3EID - chains A and B; structure by X-ray diffraction, 3.15 A resolution.

# Chain A
Molecule: Cell division protein kinase 2
Organism: Homo sapiens
Notes: EC 2.7.11.22
UniProt: P24941 (CDK2_HUMAN); residue numbers follow UniProt; this construct covers 1-298
Amino-acid sequence (298 residues; row label = number of the first residue in the row):
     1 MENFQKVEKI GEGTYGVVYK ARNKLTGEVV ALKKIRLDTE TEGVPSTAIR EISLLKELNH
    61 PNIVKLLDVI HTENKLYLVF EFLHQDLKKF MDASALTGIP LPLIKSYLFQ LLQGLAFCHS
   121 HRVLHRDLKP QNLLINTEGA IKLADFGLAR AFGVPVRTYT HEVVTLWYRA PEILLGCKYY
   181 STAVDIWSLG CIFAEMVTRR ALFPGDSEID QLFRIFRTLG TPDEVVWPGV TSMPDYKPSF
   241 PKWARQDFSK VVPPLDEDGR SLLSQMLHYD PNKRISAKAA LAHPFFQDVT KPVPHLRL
Unresolved in the structure: 38-40, 161-162, 298
Curated features (UniProtKB/Swiss-Prot):
  - active site: D127 (Proton acceptor)
  - binding site (ATP): I10 to V18, K33, E81 to L83, D86, K129 to N132, D145
  - binding site (Mg(2+)): N132, D145
  - site (CDK7 binding): K9, K88, K89, L166
  - modified residue: M1 (N-acetylmethionine), K6 (N6-acetyllysine), T14 (Phosphothreonine), Y15 (Phosphotyrosine), Y19 (Phosphotyrosine), T160 (Phosphothreonine)
  - natural variant: P45 (P45L: In a glioblastoma multiforme sample)
  - mutagenesis: K9 (K9F: Reduced phosphorylation by CAK), T14 (T14A: 2-fold increase in activity), Y15 (Y15F: 2-fold increase in activity), K88 to K89 (Reduced phosphorylation by CAK), T160 (T160A: Abolishes activity), L166 (L166R: Reduced phosphorylation by CAK and reduced kinase activity)
Small-molecule neighbours: PO5 ((2S)-1-(dimethylamino)-3-(4-{[4-(6-morpholin-4-ylpyrazolo[1,5-b]pyridazin-3-yl)pyrimidin-2-yl]amino}phenoxy)propan-2-ol): I10, E12, G13, V18, A31, K33, E51, V64, F80, E81, F82, L83, H84, D86, K89, L134, D145

# Chain B
Molecule: Cyclin-A2
Organism: Homo sapiens
UniProt: P20248 (CCNA2_HUMAN); residue numbers follow UniProt; this construct covers 173-432
Amino-acid sequence (260 residues; each row starts with the number of its first residue):
   173 NEVPDYHEDI HTYLREMEVK CKPKVGYMKK QPDITNSMRA ILVDWLVEVG EEYKLQNETL
   233 HLAVNYIDRF LSSMSVLRGK LQLVGTAAML LASKFEEIYP PEVAEFVYIT DDTYTKKQVL
   293 RMEHLVLKVL TFDLAAPTVN QFLTQYFLHQ QPANCKVESL AMFLGELSLI DADPYLKYLP
   353 SVIAGAAFHL ALYTVTGQSW PESLIRKTGY TLESLKPCLM DLHQTYLKAP QHAQQSIREK
   413 YKNSKYHGVS LLNPPETLNL
Unresolved in the structure: 173-175

# Interface between chain A and chain B
Contacting residue pairs (53):
  T41(A) - K288(B)  hydrogen bond (backbone-side chain)
  E42(A) - K266(B)  hydrogen bond (backbone-side chain)
  E42(A) - E274(B)
  E42(A) - V275(B)  hydrogen bond (side chain-backbone)
  G43(A) - K266(B)
  G43(A) - L292(B)
  G43(A) - E295(B)
  V44(A) - K266(B)  hydrogen bond (backbone-side chain)
  V44(A) - E295(B)  hydrogen bond (backbone-side chain)
  V44(A) - L299(B)  hydrophobic
  S46(A) - K266(B)
  I49(A) - L263(B)  hydrophobic
  I49(A) - K266(B)
  I49(A) - L306(B)  hydrophobic
  R50(A) - K266(B)
  R50(A) - F267(B)  hydrogen bond (side chain-backbone)
  R50(A) - E269(B)  hydrogen bond (side chain-backbone)
  I52(A) - F304(B)  hydrophobic
  S53(A) - F267(B)
  S53(A) - F304(B)  hydrogen bond (side chain-backbone)
  S53(A) - D305(B)
  S53(A) - L306(B)  hydrogen bond (side chain-backbone)
  S53(A) - A307(B)  hydrogen bond (side chain-backbone)
  L54(A) - A307(B)  hydrophobic
  K56(A) - T303(B)  hydrogen bond (side chain-backbone)
  K56(A) - D305(B)  salt bridge
  E57(A) - Y185(B)  hydrogen bond
  E57(A) - M189(B)
  E57(A) - A307(B)
  H71(A) - H296(B)  hydrogen bond
  H71(A) - F304(B)
  T72(A) - H296(B)  hydrogen bond (backbone-side chain)
  H119(A) - I182(B)
  S120(A) - D181(B)  hydrogen bond
  H121(A) - Y185(B)
  R122(A) - I182(B)
  R122(A) - Y185(B)
  R122(A) - L186(B)
  R122(A) - A307(B)  hydrogen bond (side chain-backbone)
  R150(A) - F267(B)
  R150(A) - E268(B)  hydrogen bond (side chain-backbone)
  R150(A) - E269(B)  hydrogen bond (side chain-backbone)
  R150(A) - I270(B)
  F152(A) - I182(B)  hydrophobic
  G153(A) - Q313(B)
  G153(A) - T316(B)  hydrogen bond (backbone-side chain)
  G153(A) - Q317(B)
  V154(A) - E230(B)
  V154(A) - N312(B)
  V154(A) - Q313(B)
  R157(A) - Q228(B)
  Y159(A) - I270(B)  hydrophobic
  K278(A) - D177(B)
Interface residues without a listed pair, chain A (31 interface residues in all): V69, E73, L76, A151, T158, S276
Interface residues without a listed pair, chain B (32 interface residues in all): Y178, K300

# Overview
The interface between chain A and chain B involves 31 residues on one side and 32 on the other, with 19
hydrogen bonds and 1 salt bridge. Polar contacts include K56(A)-D305(B), T41(A)-K288(B) and E42(A)-K266(B).
Bound to chain A: compound PO5.
Here chain A is Cell division protein kinase 2 and chain B is Cyclin-A2, both from Homo sapiens. Entry 3EID
(CDK2/CyclinA complexed with a pyrazolopyridazine inhibitor) was determined by X-ray diffraction, deposited
together with 3EJ1.
